Entry 8T02 (electron microscopy, 3.79 A resolution); this record covers chains H and I of the 7 polymer chains in the assembly.

[Chain H]
Molecule: DNA-directed RNA polymerase subunit alpha
Organism: Escherichia coli
Notes: EC 2.7.7.6
UniProt: P0A7Z4 (RPOA_ECOLI); numbering as in UniProt (aligned over 1-329)
Amino-acid sequence (329 residues; each row starts with the number of its first residue):
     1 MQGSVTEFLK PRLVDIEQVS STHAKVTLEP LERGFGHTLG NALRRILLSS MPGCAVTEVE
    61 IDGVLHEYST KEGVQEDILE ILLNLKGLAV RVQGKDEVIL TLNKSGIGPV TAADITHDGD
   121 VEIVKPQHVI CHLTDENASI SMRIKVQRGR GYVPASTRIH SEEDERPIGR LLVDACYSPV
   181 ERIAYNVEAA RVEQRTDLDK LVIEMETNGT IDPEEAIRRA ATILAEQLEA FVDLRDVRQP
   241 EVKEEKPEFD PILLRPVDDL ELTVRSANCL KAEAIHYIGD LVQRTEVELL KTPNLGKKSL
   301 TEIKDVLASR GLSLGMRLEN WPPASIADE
Not modelled in the structure: 1-3, 159-169, 233-329
UniProt features mapped onto this chain:
  - region: Glu162 to Glu165 (Required for interaction with Crp at class II promoters)
  - modified residue: Arg265 (ADP-ribosylarginine), Lys297 (N6-acetyllysine), Lys298 (N6-acetyllysine)
  - mutagenesis: Arg45 (R45C: In rpoA112; temperature-sensitive, blocks RNA polymerase assembly), Glu162 to Glu165 (5-fold decrease in CRP-class II promoter-dependent transcription), Glu165 (E165K: 5-fold decrease in CRP-class II promoter-dependent transcription), Arg191 (R191C: In rpoA101; temperature-sensitive)

[Chain I]
Molecule: DNA-directed RNA polymerase subunit beta
Organism: Escherichia coli
Notes: EC 2.7.7.6
UniProt: P0A8V2 (RPOB_ECOLI); residues 1-1342 here = UniProt positions 1-1342
Amino-acid sequence (1342 residues; each row starts with the number of its first residue):
     1 MVYSYTEKKR IRKDFGKRPQ VLDVPYLLSI QLDSFQKFIE QDPEGQYGLE AAFRSVFPIQ
    61 SYSGNSELQY VSYRLGEPVF DVQECQIRGV TYSAPLRVKL RLVIYEREAP EGTVKDIKEQ
   121 EVYMGEIPLM TDNGTFVING TERVIVSQLH RSPGVFFDSD KGKTHSSGKV LYNARIIPYR
   181 GSWLDFEFDP KDNLFVRIDR RRKLPATIIL RALNYTTEQI LDLFFEKVIF EIRDNKLQME
   241 LVPERLRGET ASFDIEANGK VYVEKGRRIT ARHIRQLEKD DVKLIEVPVE YIAGKVVAKD
   301 YIDESTGELI CAANMELSLD LLAKLSQSGH KRIETLFTND LDHGPYISET LRVDPTNDRL
   361 SALVEIYRMM RPGEPPTREA AESLFENLFF SEDRYDLSAV GRMKFNRSLL REEIEGSGIL
   421 SKDDIIDVMK KLIDIRNGKG EVDDIDHLGN RRIRSVGEMA ENQFRVGLVR VERAVKERLS
   481 LGDLDTLMPQ DMINAKPISA AVKEFFGSSQ LSQFMDQNNP LSEITHKRRI SALGPGGLTR
   541 ERAGFEVRDV HPTHYGRVCP IETPEGPNIG LINSLSVYAQ TNEYGFLETP YRKVTDGVVT
   601 DEIHYLSAIE EGNYVIAQAN SNLDEEGHFV EDLVTCRSKG ESSLFSRDQV DYMDVSTQQV
   661 VSVGASLIPF LEHDDANRAL MGANMQRQAV PTLRADKPLV GTGMERAVAV DSGVTAVAKR
   721 GGVVQYVDAS RIVIKVNEDE MYPGEAGIDI YNLTKYTRSN QNTCINQMPC VSLGEPVERG
   781 DVLADGPSTD LGELALGQNM RVAFMPWNGY NFEDSILVSE RVVQEDRFTT IHIQELACVS
   841 RDTKLGPEEI TADIPNVGEA ALSKLDESGI VYIGAEVTGG DILVGKVTPK GETQLTPEEK
   901 LLRAIFGEKA SDVKDSSLRV PNGVSGTVID VQVFTRDGVE KDKRALEIEE MQLKQAKKDL
   961 SEELQILEAG LFSRIRAVLV AGGVEAEKLD KLPRDRWLEL GLTDEEKQNQ LEQLAEQYDE
  1021 LKHEFEKKLE AKRRKITQGD DLAPGVLKIV KVYLAVKRRI QPGDKMAGRH GNKGVISKIN
  1081 PIEDMPYDEN GTPVDIVLNP LGVPSRMNIG QILETHLGMA AKGIGDKINA MLKQQQEVAK
  1141 LREFIQRAYD LGADVRQKVD LSTFSDEEVM RLAENLRKGM PIATPVFDGA KEAEIKELLK
  1201 LGDLPTSGQI RLYDGRTGEQ FERPVTVGYM YMLKLNHLVD DKMHARSTGS YSLVTQQPLG
  1261 GKAQFGGQRF GEMEVWALEA YGAAYTLQEM LTVKSDDVNG RTKMYKNIVD GNHQMEPGMP
  1321 ESFNVLLKEI RSLGINIELE DE
Not modelled in the structure: 1, 891-912, 1342
UniProt features mapped onto this chain:
  - modified residue (N6-acetyllysine): Lys1022, Lys1200
  - mutagenesis: Ile561 (I561S: Resistant to antibiotics salinamide A and B), Ile569 (I569S: Resistant to antibiotics salinamide A and B), Ala665 (A665E: Resistant to antibiotics salinamide A and B), Asp675 (D675A/G: Resistant to antibiotics salinamide A and B), Asn677 (N677H/K: Resistant to antibiotics salinamide A and B), Leu680 (L680M: Resistant to antibiotics salinamide A and B), Glu813 (E813K: Disrupts the enzyme's active center)

[How chain H and chain I interact]
Contacting residue pairs (6):
  Arg33(H) - Glu820(I)  salt bridge
  Arg33(H) - Pro1081(I)
  Arg33(H) - Glu1083(I)
  His37(H) - Arg1216(I)
  Asn41(H) - Arg1216(I)  hydrogen bond (side chain-backbone)
  Asn41(H) - Thr1217(I)  hydrogen bond (side chain-backbone)
Interface residues without a listed pair, chain H (6 interface residues in all): Gly34, Arg44, Arg45
Interface residues without a listed pair, chain I (7 interface residues in all): Gly1218, Glu1219

[Overview]
6 residues of chain H and 7 residues of chain I are in contact, with 2 hydrogen bonds and 1 salt bridge. Among
the polar pairs are Arg33(H)-Glu820(I), Asn41(H)-Arg1216(I) and Asn41(H)-Thr1217(I).
Chain H is DNA-directed RNA polymerase subunit alpha and chain I is DNA-directed RNA polymerase subunit beta,
both from Escherichia coli; the structure, Reconstituted E. coli RNA polymerase post-termination complex on
negatively-supercoiled DNA: unwinding duplex DNA (rPTCi), was determined by electron microscopy, deposited
together with 8SZW, 8T00 and 8T0L.
